Entry 7S00 (X-ray diffraction, 3.30 A resolution); this record covers chains D and d of the 8 polymer chains in the assembly.

# Chain D
Molecule: DNA-directed RNA polymerase
Source organism: Bacillus phage AR9
Notes: EC 2.7.7.6
UniProtKB: A0A172JI62 (A0A172JI62_9CAUD); residues 1-631 here = UniProt positions 1-631
Chain sequence (631 residues; each row starts with the number of its first residue):
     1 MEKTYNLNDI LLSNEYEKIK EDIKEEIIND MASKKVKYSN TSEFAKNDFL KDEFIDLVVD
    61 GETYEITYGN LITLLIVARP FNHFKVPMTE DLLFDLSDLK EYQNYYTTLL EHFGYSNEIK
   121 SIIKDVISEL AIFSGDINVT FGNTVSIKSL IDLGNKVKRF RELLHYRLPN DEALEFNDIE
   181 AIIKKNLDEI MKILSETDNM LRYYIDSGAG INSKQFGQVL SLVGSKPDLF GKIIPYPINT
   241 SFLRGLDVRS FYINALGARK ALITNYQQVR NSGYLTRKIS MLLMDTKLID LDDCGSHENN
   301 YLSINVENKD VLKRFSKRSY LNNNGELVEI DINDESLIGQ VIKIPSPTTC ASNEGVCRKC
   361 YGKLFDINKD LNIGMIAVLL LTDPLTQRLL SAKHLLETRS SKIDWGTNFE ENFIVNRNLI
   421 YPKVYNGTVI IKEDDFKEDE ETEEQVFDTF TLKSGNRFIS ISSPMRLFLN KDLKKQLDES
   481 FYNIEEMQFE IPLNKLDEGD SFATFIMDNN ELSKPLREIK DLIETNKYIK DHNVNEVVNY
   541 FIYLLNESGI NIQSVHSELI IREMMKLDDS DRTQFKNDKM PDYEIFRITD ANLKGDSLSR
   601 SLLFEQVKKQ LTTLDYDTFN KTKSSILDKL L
Unresolved in the structure: 396-510, 597-631
Bound ions: Zn2+: Cys294, Cys350, Cys357, Cys360

# Chain d
Molecule: DNA-directed RNA polymerase beta' subunit
Source organism: Bacillus phage AR9
UniProtKB: A0A172JIH0 (A0A172JIH0_9CAUD); residues 1-426 here = UniProt positions 1-426
Chain sequence (448 residues; each row starts with the number of its first residue; numbers below 1 keep their minus sign (Met-21 is residue -21)):
   -21 MGSSHHHHHH SSGENLYFQG HHMGKKLSLI DFNEIYNEEN LITRANPIEN HEFSDDGIYS
    39 ERIFGSYNED DDDKDIDTIG WINIEPYYII NPILFTIIKK CIPSINKIIN YQQSIDQNGE
    99 NIDLTEEIGE DDYIGLVKFK DNFDDLLEKY TDKKKYQKEY DFLIENHDKI FINKLPVFSH
   159 KLRPATLLTG SKGKVLAFDE INNYYNFVIE YINQINEGVV SDDSIDLLLL PLLYNMQFYA
   219 NNILTRIISE YLRGKKGFLR KNIMGSRINF SARNVITPLI GHPIDEVAMP YKTFAELYKF
   279 QLINLISKVK GINYNEALKF WEKGILGFNQ ELYNYMEELI TKTKGGCTFL LNRNPTISIG
   339 SILYLKIGLI KKDYKDLTLG ISNNLLSALS GDYDGDVLNI IPVFDNKMKE HFSLLSPQNF
   399 LVDRNNGRFN GDFDLQKDQI LGIFILNN
Unresolved in the structure: -21 to 0, 91-106
Sequence notes: expression tag (-21 to 0)

# Chain D / chain d interface
Pairs across the interface (94):
  Ile27(D) with Leu424(d), hydrophobic
  Lys51(D) with Ile423(d), hydrogen bond (side chain-backbone); Leu424(d)
  Asp52(D) with Asn426(d)
  Gly69(D) with Leu424(d); Asn425(d), hydrogen bond (backbone-side chain)
  Asn70(D) with Asn425(d), hydrogen bond
  Ile72(D) with Leu424(d), hydrophobic
  Thr73(D) with Leu424(d); Asn425(d), hydrogen bond
  Leu96(D) with Asn425(d)
  Ser97(D) with Phe422(d); Asn425(d), hydrogen bond (side chain-backbone); Asn426(d), hydrogen bond (backbone-side chain)
  Leu99(D) with Ile418(d); Ile421(d), hydrophobic; Phe422(d), hydrophobic
  Tyr102(D) with Asn425(d), hydrogen bond
  Gln103(D) with Phe407(d); Asp412(d)
  Asn104(D) with Arg406(d), hydrogen bond
  Tyr106(D) with Phe407(d), hydrophobic; Asp412(d)
  Thr107(D) with Arg406(d); Phe407(d), hydrogen bond (side chain-backbone)
  Leu110(D) with Val400(d), hydrophobic
  Tyr115(D) with Val400(d), hydrophobic; Gly405(d), hydrogen bond (side chain-backbone)
  Asn117(D) with Gln396(d)
  Lys120(D) with Gln396(d); Asn397(d), hydrogen bond; Leu399(d); Val400(d)
  Ser121(D) with Gln396(d)
  Ile123(D) with Phe407(d), hydrophobic
  Lys124(D) with Asp263(d), salt bridge; Gln396(d), hydrogen bond; Leu399(d)
  Ile127(D) with Ile262(d), hydrophobic; Leu399(d), hydrophobic; Phe407(d), hydrophobic; Phe411(d); Leu413(d)
  Ser128(D) with Pro261(d)
  Leu130(D) with Ile421(d)
  Ala131(D) with Leu413(d), hydrophobic; Gln417(d)
  Phe133(D) with Leu424(d), hydrophobic
  Ser134(D) with Asp416(d), hydrogen bond (side chain-backbone); Gln417(d), hydrogen bond (side chain-backbone); Gly420(d), hydrogen bond (side chain-backbone); Ile421(d)
  Ile137(D) with Gly420(d); Leu424(d), hydrophobic
  Asn138(D) with Asp416(d), hydrogen bond (side chain-backbone); Gly420(d)
  Phe141(D) with Ile423(d), hydrophobic
  Asn143(D) with Leu419(d); Ile423(d)
  Tyr203(D) with Leu419(d); Phe422(d), hydrophobic; Ile423(d), hydrophobic; Asn426(d)
  Tyr204(D) with Leu419(d), hydrophobic
  Asp206(D) with Phe422(d)
  Ser207(D) with Ile418(d); Leu419(d); Phe422(d)
  Ala209(D) with Lys415(d)
  Leu364(D) with Arg402(d); Asn403(d); Asn404(d); Gly405(d)
  Ile367(D) with Val400(d), hydrophobic; Arg402(d)
  Asn368(D) with Arg402(d), hydrogen bond (side chain-backbone)
  Asp370(D) with Leu392(d); Asn397(d), hydrogen bond; Arg402(d), salt bridge
  Leu371(D) with Leu392(d); Asn397(d); Phe398(d), hydrophobic; Arg402(d)
  Ile376(D) with Arg402(d)
  Leu379(D) with Ile335(d); Ser336(d); Ile337(d)
  Leu380(D) with Asn403(d)
  Asp383(D) with Ile335(d); Ser336(d)
  Gln553(D) with Asn403(d); Asn404(d), hydrogen bond
  His556(D) with Arg402(d); Asn403(d)
Other interface residues (no listed pair), chain D (55 interface residues in all): Thr67, Ile132, Arg202, Lys317, Thr382, Thr386, Asn551
Other interface residues (no listed pair), chain d (36 interface residues in all): Gly259, His260, Asn362

# Summary
The interface between chain D and chain d involves 55 residues on one side and 36 on the other; the contacts
include 19 hydrogen bonds and 2 salt bridges. Among the polar pairs are Lys124(D)-Asp263(d),
Asp370(D)-Arg402(d) and Lys51(D)-Ile423(d).
Chain D is DNA-directed RNA polymerase and chain d is DNA-directed RNA polymerase beta' subunit, both from
Bacillus phage AR9; the structure, X-ray structure of the phage AR9 non-virion RNA polymerase core, was
determined by X-ray diffraction together with 7S01, 7UM0 and 7UM1 from the same study.
